PDB entry 7SGZ | electron microscopy, 3.17 A resolution | chains A and H of the 10 polymer chains in the assembly

# Chain A
Molecule: Checkpoint protein RAD24
Organism: Saccharomyces cerevisiae
Reference sequence: P32641 (RAD24_YEAST); residue numbers follow UniProt; this construct covers 1-659
Sequence (659 residues; row label = number of the first residue in the row):
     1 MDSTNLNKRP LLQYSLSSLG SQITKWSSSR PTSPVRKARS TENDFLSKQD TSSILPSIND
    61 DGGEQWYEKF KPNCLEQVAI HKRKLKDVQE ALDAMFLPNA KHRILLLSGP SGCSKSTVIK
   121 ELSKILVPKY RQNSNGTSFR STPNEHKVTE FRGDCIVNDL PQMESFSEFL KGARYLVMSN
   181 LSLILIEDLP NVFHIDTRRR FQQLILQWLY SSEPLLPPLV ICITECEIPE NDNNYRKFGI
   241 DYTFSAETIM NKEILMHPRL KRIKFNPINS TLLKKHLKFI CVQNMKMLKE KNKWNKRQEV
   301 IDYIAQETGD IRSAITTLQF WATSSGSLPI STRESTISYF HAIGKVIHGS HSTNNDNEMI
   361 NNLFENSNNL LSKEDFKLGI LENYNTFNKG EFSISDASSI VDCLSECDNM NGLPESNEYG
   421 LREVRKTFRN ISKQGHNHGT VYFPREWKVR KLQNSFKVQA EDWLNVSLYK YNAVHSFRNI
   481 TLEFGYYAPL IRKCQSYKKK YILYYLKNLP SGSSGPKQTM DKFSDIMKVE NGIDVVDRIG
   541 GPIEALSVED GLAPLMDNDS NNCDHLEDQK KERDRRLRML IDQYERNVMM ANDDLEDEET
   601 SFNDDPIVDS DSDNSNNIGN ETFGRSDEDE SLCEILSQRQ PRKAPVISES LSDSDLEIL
Disordered / not traced: 1-62, 131-145, 496-659
UniProt features mapped onto this chain:
  - binding site (ATP): G109 to S116
  - modified residue (Phosphoserine): S652, S654
Ion coordination: Mg2+: E187 (together with ATP-gamma-S)
Small-molecule neighbours: ATP-gamma-S (AGS; phosphothiophosphoric acid-adenylate ester): Y67, E68, F70, K71, P72, Q77, V78, A79, S111, G112, C113, S114, K115, S116, T117, E187, T224, H276, I311, R312, I315
Reported in the primary citation:
  - binding site for Crick strand: H81, R83, K84, K252, N269, T271, F340, Y442, F443, W447, K451
  - binding site for Watson strand: H341, K345, G349, H351, H438

# Chain H
Molecule: DNA Damage Checkpoint protein DDC1
Organism: Saccharomyces cerevisiae
Reference sequence: A0A7I9C529 (A0A7I9C529_YEASX); numbering as in UniProt; present here: 1-300, 320-612
Sequence (593 residues; each row starts with the number of its first residue; note: 19 numbers in that range are skipped by the numbering (no residue carries them; nothing is unmodelled there)):
     1 MSFKATITES GKQNIWFRAI YVLSTIQDDI KITVTTNELI AWSMNETDTT LCQVRFQKSF
    61 FEEYEFKPHE IVFGENGVQV IEDTYGNSHK LYSFRVNGRH LTTISRKPDG DGIKSFTIAV
   121 NNTSTCPESL ANRLIVVIEM DSLIVKEYCP QFQPIKYDPI IINLKYKRRF LDVFGTAASD
   181 RNPQEPLDPK LLDVFTNTER ELTSALFNEE VESDIRKRNQ LTAADEINYI CCNSTLLKNF
   241 LDNCNVNVTD EVKLEINVHR LSITAFTKAV YGKNNDLLRN ALSMSNTIST LDLEHYCLFT
   320 KSIIFKLKDF KNFITIGPSW KTTQDGNDNI SLWFCHPGDP ILMQMQKPGV KLELVEVTDS
   380 NINDDILEGK FIKTAISGSK EEAGLKDNKE SCESPLKSKT ALKRENLPHS VAGTRNSPLK
   440 VSYLTPDNGS TVAKTYRNNT ARKLFVEEQS QSTNYEQDKR FRQASSVHMN MNREQSFDIG
   500 TTHEVACPRN ESNSLKRSIA DICNETEDPT QQSTFAKRAD TTVTWGKALP AADDEVSCSN
   560 IDRKGMLKKE KLKHMQGLLN SQNDTSNHKK QDNKEMEDGL GLTQVEKPRG IFD
Disordered / not traced: 1-3, 69-88, 123-132, 155-198, 212-227, 379-612

# How chain A and chain H interact
Residue-residue contacts (40):
  F151(A) - E46(H)
  R152(A) - Q27(H)  hydrogen bond
  R152(A) - D28(H)  salt bridge
  R152(A) - E46(H)  hydrogen bond (backbone-side chain)
  C155(A) - Q27(H)
  C155(A) - D28(H)
  C155(A) - E46(H)
  I156(A) - R99(H)
  V157(A) - T25(H)
  N158(A) - S24(H)  hydrogen bond
  N158(A) - T25(H)
  N158(A) - R99(H)
  D159(A) - Y21(H)  hydrogen bond
  D159(A) - T25(H)
  L160(A) - K327(H)
  E168(A) - T249(H)
  E168(A) - K325(H)  salt bridge
  E168(A) - K327(H)
  F169(A) - E46(H)
  F169(A) - T47(H)
  K171(A) - T249(H)
  K171(A) - R279(H)
  G172(A) - T47(H)
  G172(A) - T49(H)
  A173(A) - T47(H)
  R174(A) - E251(H)  salt bridge
  Y175(A) - E251(H)  hydrogen bond
  Y175(A) - I323(H)
  Y175(A) - V376(H)
  Y175(A) - D378(H)
  L176(A) - D378(H)
  V177(A) - D378(H)
  M178(A) - D378(H)
  N180(A) - V376(H)
  Q207(A) - V270(H)
  Q207(A) - R279(H)
  Y210(A) - V270(H)
  Y210(A) - Y271(H)
  Y210(A) - G272(H)
  S212(A) - K268(H)  hydrogen bond
Also at the interface, not in a pair above, chain A (30 interface residues in all): T149, E150, D154, E164, S179, L206, S211, E253
Also at the interface, not in a pair above, chain H (25 interface residues in all): K273, L278, G357, T377
From the paper, about this interface:
  - interface residues, chain A: F169(A), R174(A)

# In short
30 residues of chain A face 25 of chain H across their interface; the contacts include 6 hydrogen bonds and 3
salt bridges. Polar pairs include R152(A)-D28(H), E168(A)-K325(H) and R174(A)-E251(H). From the paper: a
binding site for Crick strand at H81(A), R83(A) and K84(A) among others; a binding site for Watson strand at
H341(A), K345(A) and G349(A) among others.
Here chain A is Checkpoint protein RAD24 and chain H is DNA Damage Checkpoint protein DDC1, both from
Saccharomyces cerevisiae. Entry 7SGZ (Structure of the yeast Rad24-RFC loader bound to DNA and the closed
9-1-1 clamp) was determined by electron microscopy (same publication as 7SH2).
